Entry 7YL3 (electron microscopy, 3.20 A resolution); this record covers chains K and G of the 12 polymer chains in the assembly.

Chain K (and G):
Protein: Islet amyloid polypeptide
Notes: chain G of this document is another copy of the same molecule, construct and numbering; everything in this record applies to it too
UniProtKB: P10997 (IAPP_HUMAN); residues 1-37 here correspond to UniProt positions 34-70 (UniProt number = residue number + 33)
Sequence (37 residues; each row starts with the number of its first residue):
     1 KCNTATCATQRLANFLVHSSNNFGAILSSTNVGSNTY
Unresolved in the structure: 1-8
Modified / non-standard residues: Tyr-37 (L-tyrosinamide; TYC)

Chain K / chain G interface:
Contacting residue pairs - 4 pairs, chain K then chain G:
  Leu-27(K) / Tyr-37(G)
  Ser-29(K) / Tyr-37(G)
  Thr-36(K) / Thr-36(G)
  Tyr-37(K) / Ser-29(G)
Interface residues without a listed pair, chain K (5 interface residues in all): Asn-31
Interface residues without a listed pair, chain G (5 interface residues in all): Leu-27, Asn-31

Summary:
The chain K/chain G interface involves 5 residues from each chain.
Chain K and chain G are both Islet amyloid polypeptide; the structure, Structure of hIAPP-TF-type1, was
determined by electron microscopy, deposited together with 7YKW, 7YL0 and 7YL7.
